2G1T - chains A and E; structure by X-ray diffraction, 1.80 A resolution.

# Chain A
Protein: Proto-oncogene tyrosine-protein kinase ABL1
Organism: Homo sapiens
Notes: EC 2.7.1.112; fragment: Kinase Domain
Reference sequence: P00519 (ABL1_HUMAN); residues 229-512 here = UniProt positions 229-512
Sequence (287 residues; numbered 226 to 512; the number before each row is that of its first residue):
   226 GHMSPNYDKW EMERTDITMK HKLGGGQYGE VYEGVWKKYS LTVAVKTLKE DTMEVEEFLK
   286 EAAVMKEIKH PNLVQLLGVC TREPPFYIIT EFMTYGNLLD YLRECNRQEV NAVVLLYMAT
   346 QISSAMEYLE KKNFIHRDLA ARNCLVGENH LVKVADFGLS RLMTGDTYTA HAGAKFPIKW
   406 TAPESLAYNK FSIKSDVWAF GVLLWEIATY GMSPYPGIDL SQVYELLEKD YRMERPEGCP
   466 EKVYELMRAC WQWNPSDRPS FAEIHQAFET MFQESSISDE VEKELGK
Unresolved in the structure: 226-231, 503-512
Construct notes: cloning artifact (226-228)
Bound ions: Mg2+: N368, D381 (together with 112)
Small-molecule neighbours: 112 (thiophosphoric acid O-((adenosyl-phospho)phospho)-S-acetamidyl-diester): L248, G249, G250, G251, Q252, Y253, G254, V256, A269, K271, V299, T315, E316, F317, M318, N322, D363, R367, N368, L370, D381, P402
Swiss-Prot annotation at these positions:
  - motif: D381 to W405 (Kinase activation loop)
  - active site: D363 (Proton acceptor)
  - binding site (ATP): L248 to V256, K271, E316 to N322
  - modified residue: S229 (Phosphoserine), Y253 (Phosphotyrosine), Y257 (Phosphotyrosine), Y393 (Phosphotyrosine), Y413 (Phosphotyrosine), S446 (Phosphoserine)
  - natural variant: A337 (A337T: In CHDSKM)
What the authors report for this chain:
  - conformationally variable residues (helix shift, loop rearrangement): E286, D381
  - contacts within the chain: K271-D381 (salt bridge), E286-R386 (salt bridge), F359-R386
  - post-translational modification sites: Y393 (proposed by the authors, not directly observed)
  - disease-associated variants - H396P: decreased binding to imatinib (citing earlier work)

# Chain E
Protein: ATP-Peptide Conjugate
Sequence (13 residues; row label = number of the first residue in the row):
   102 AEEEIFGEFE AKK
Unresolved in the structure: 102-104, 113-114
Covalently attached groups: compound 112 linked to F107

# Chain A / chain E interface
Contacting residue pairs (25; chain A residue first):
  Q252(A) - F107(E)
  R367(A) - I106(E)
  H396(A) - E109(E)  salt bridge
  A397(A) - E111(E)
  G398(A) - F110(E)
  G398(A) - E111(E)
  A399(A) - G108(E)
  A399(A) - E109(E)
  A399(A) - F110(E)  hydrogen bond (backbone-backbone)
  K400(A) - F107(E)
  K400(A) - G108(E)
  F401(A) - I106(E)
  F401(A) - F107(E)
  F401(A) - G108(E)  hydrogen bond (backbone-backbone)
  P402(A) - I106(E)
  P402(A) - F107(E)
  I403(A) - I106(E)
  I403(A) - G108(E)
  W405(A) - I106(E)  hydrophobic
  L411(A) - F110(E)
  A412(A) - A112(E)
  L445(A) - E105(E)
  L445(A) - F107(E)
  L445(A) - G108(E)
  Y449(A) - F110(E)  hydrophobic

# In short
15 residues of chain A and 8 residues of chain E are in contact, with 2 hydrogen bonds and 1 salt bridge.
Polar contacts include H396(A)-E109(E), A399(A)-F110(E) and F401(A)-G108(E). Bound to chain A: compound 112.
The paper reports that H396P of chain A reduces binding to imatinib; a modification site at Y393(A).
Here chain A is Proto-oncogene tyrosine-protein kinase ABL1 (Homo sapiens) and chain E is ATP-Peptide
Conjugate. Entry 2G1T (A Src-like Inactive Conformation in the Abl Tyrosine Kinase Domain) was determined by
X-ray diffraction (same publication as 2G2F, 2G2H and 2G2I).
